1DQK - chains C and D of the 4 polymer chains in the assembly; structure by X-ray diffraction, 2.00 A resolution.

Chain C (and D):
Name: Superoxide reductase
Organism: Pyrococcus furiosus
Notes: chain D of this document is another copy of the same molecule, construct and numbering; everything in this record applies to it too
Reference sequence: P82385 (SOR_PYRFU); residue numbers follow UniProt; this construct covers 1-124
Amino-acid sequence (124 residues; each row starts with the number of its first residue):
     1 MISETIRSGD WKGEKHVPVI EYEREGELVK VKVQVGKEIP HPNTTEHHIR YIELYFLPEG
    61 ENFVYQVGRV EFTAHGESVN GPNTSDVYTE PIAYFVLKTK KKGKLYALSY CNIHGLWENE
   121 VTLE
Curated features (UniProtKB/Swiss-Prot):
  - binding site (Fe cation): Glu-14, His-16, His-41, His-47, Cys-111, His-114

Interface between chain C and chain D:
Residue-residue contacts (51):
  Met-1(C) / Tyr-106(D)
  Met-1(C) / Glu-118(D)
  Met-1(C) / Glu-120(D)  hydrogen bond (backbone-side chain)
  Ile-2(C) / Ile-6(D)  hydrophobic
  Ile-2(C) / Tyr-55(D)  hydrophobic
  Ile-2(C) / Tyr-106(D)  hydrophobic
  Ile-2(C) / Glu-118(D)  hydrogen bond (backbone-side chain)
  Ile-2(C) / Glu-120(D)
  Ser-3(C) / Ser-3(D)
  Glu-4(C) / Lys-104(D)  salt bridge
  Glu-4(C) / Tyr-106(D)  hydrogen bond
  Thr-5(C) / Val-64(D)
  Thr-5(C) / Tyr-106(D)
  Ile-6(C) / Ile-2(D)  hydrophobic
  Arg-7(C) / Asn-62(D)  hydrogen bond (side chain-backbone)
  Arg-7(C) / Phe-63(D)
  Tyr-51(C) / Tyr-55(D)  hydrogen bond
  Tyr-51(C) / Gln-66(D)  hydrogen bond
  Glu-53(C) / Glu-53(D)
  Tyr-55(C) / Ile-2(D)  hydrophobic
  Tyr-55(C) / Tyr-51(D)  hydrogen bond
  Tyr-55(C) / Leu-116(D)  hydrophobic
  Asn-62(C) / Arg-7(D)  hydrogen bond (backbone-side chain)
  Phe-63(C) / Arg-7(D)
  Phe-63(C) / Ile-113(D)
  Phe-63(C) / His-114(D)
  Val-64(C) / Thr-5(D)
  Val-64(C) / Tyr-110(D)
  Val-64(C) / Gly-115(D)
  Tyr-65(C) / Tyr-110(D)
  Tyr-65(C) / Asn-112(D)
  Gln-66(C) / Tyr-51(D)  hydrogen bond
  Gln-66(C) / Tyr-110(D)  hydrogen bond (backbone-side chain)
  Arg-69(C) / Arg-69(D)
  Lys-104(C) / Glu-4(D)  salt bridge
  Tyr-106(C) / Met-1(D)
  Tyr-106(C) / Ile-2(D)  hydrophobic
  Tyr-106(C) / Glu-4(D)  hydrogen bond
  Tyr-106(C) / Thr-5(D)
  Tyr-110(C) / Val-64(D)
  Tyr-110(C) / Tyr-65(D)
  Tyr-110(C) / Gln-66(D)  hydrogen bond (side chain-backbone)
  Asn-112(C) / Tyr-65(D)
  Ile-113(C) / Phe-63(D)
  His-114(C) / Phe-63(D)
  Gly-115(C) / Phe-63(D)
  Gly-115(C) / Val-64(D)
  Leu-116(C) / Tyr-55(D)  hydrophobic
  Glu-118(C) / Met-1(D)
  Glu-118(C) / Ile-2(D)  hydrogen bond (side chain-backbone)
  Glu-120(C) / Met-1(D)  hydrogen bond (side chain-backbone)
Also at the interface, not in a pair above, chain C (29 interface residues in all): Leu-57, Glu-71, Leu-108
Also at the interface, not in a pair above, chain D (28 interface residues in all): Leu-57, Leu-108

Summary:
29 residues of chain C and 28 residues of chain D are in contact, with 14 hydrogen bonds and 2 salt bridges.
Among the polar pairs are Glu-4(C)/Lys-104(D), Met-1(C)/Glu-120(D) and Ile-2(C)/Glu-118(D). UniProt lists 6 Fe
cation-binding residues on chain C.
Both chains are Superoxide reductase (Pyrococcus furiosus). Entry 1DQK (Crystal structure of superoxide
reductase in the reduced state at 2.0 angstroms resolution) was determined by X-ray diffraction, deposited
together with 1DQI and 1DO6.
